4C3H - chains B and N of the 14 polymer chains in the assembly; structure by X-ray diffraction, 3.27 A resolution.

[Chain B]
Name: DNA-directed RNA polymerase I subunit RPA135
Source organism: Saccharomyces cerevisiae
Notes: EC 2.7.7.6
UniProt: P22138 (RPA2_YEAST); numbering as in UniProt (aligned over 1-1203)
Amino-acid sequence (1203 residues; row label = number of the first residue in the row):
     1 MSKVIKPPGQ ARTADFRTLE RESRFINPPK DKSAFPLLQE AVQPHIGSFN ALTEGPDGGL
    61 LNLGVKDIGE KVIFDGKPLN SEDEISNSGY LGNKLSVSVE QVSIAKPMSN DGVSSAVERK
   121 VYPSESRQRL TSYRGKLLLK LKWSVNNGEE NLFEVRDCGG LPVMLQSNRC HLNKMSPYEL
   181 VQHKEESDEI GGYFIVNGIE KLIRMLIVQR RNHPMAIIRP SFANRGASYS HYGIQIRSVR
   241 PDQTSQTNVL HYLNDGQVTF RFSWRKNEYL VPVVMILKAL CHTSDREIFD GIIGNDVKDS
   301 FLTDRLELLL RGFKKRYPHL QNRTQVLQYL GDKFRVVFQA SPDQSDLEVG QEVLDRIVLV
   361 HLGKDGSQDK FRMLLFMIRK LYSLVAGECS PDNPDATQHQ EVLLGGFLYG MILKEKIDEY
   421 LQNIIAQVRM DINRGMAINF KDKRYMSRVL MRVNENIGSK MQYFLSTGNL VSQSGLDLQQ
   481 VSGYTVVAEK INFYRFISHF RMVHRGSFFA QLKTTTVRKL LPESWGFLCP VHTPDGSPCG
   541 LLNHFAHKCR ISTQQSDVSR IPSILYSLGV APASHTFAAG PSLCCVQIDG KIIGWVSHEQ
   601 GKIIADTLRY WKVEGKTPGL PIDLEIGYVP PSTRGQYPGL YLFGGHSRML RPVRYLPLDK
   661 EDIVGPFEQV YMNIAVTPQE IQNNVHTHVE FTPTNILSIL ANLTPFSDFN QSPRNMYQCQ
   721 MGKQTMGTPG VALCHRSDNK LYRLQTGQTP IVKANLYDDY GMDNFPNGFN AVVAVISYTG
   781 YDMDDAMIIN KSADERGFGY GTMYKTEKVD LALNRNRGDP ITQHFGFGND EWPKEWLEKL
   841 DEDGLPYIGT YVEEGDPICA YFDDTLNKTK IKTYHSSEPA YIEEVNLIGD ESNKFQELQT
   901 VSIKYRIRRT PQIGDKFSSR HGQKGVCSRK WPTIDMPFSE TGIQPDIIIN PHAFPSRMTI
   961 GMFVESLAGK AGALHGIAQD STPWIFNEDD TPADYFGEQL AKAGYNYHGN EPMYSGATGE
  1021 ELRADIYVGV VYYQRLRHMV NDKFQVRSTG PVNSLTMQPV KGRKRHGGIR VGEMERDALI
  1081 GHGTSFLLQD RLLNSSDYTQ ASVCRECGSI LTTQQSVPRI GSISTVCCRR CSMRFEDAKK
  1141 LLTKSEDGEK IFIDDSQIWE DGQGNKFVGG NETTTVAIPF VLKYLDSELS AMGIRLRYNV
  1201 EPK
Disordered / not traced: 1-11, 83, 112-114, 814-818, 1141-1147
Ion coordination: Zn2+: Cys1104, Cys1107, Cys1128, Cys1131
Swiss-Prot annotation at these positions:
  - zinc finger: Cys1104 to Cys1131 (C4-type)
  - modified residue: Ser2 (N-acetylserine), Ser81 (Phosphoserine), Ser1156 (Phosphoserine)
  - mutagenesis: Cys1104 (C1104A: No effect; when associated with A-1107; A-1128 and A-1131), Cys1107 (C1107A: Lethal. Abolishes recruitment of RPA1 to Pol I. No effect; when associated with A-1104; A-1128 and A-1131), Cys1127 (C1127R: Responsible of suppression of RPA190-5 and RPA190-1 mutations), Cys1128 (C1128A: No effect; when associated with A-1104; A-1107 and A-1131), Cys1131 (C1131A: No effect; when associated with A-1104; A-1107 and A-1128)

[Chain N]
Name: DNA-directed RNA polymerase I subunit RPA34
Source organism: Saccharomyces cerevisiae
UniProt: P47006 (RPA34_YEAST); residues 1-233 here = UniProt positions 1-233
Amino-acid sequence (233 residues; each row starts with the number of its first residue):
     1 MSKLSKDYVS DSDSDDEVIS NEFSIPDGFK KCKHLKNFPL NGDNKKKAKQ QQVWLIKFPS
    61 NVDISKLKSL PVDFESSTTM TIDKHDYKIM DDTDIESSLT QDNLSNMTLL VPSESKESLK
   121 IASTAKDNAP LQFDKVFSVS ETAKIPAIDY SKVRVPRKDV PKVEGLKLEH FATGYDAEDF
   181 HVAEEVKENK KEPKKRSHHD DEEESSEKKK KKKEKREKRE KKDKKDKKKK HRD
Disordered / not traced: 1-22, 45-48, 95-105, 126-129, 181-233
Swiss-Prot annotation at these positions:
  - modified residue (Phosphoserine): Ser10, Ser12, Ser14, Ser60

[Chain B / chain N interface]
Pairs across the interface (60):
  Arg12(B) - Pro161(N)
  Arg12(B) - Lys162(N)
  Arg12(B) - Val163(N)
  Arg12(B) - Glu164(N)
  Thr13(B) - Val163(N)
  Ser567(B) - Pro59(N)
  Ser567(B) - Asn61(N)  hydrogen bond
  Ser567(B) - Glu141(N)  hydrogen bond (backbone-backbone)
  Leu568(B) - Ser140(N)
  Leu568(B) - Glu141(N)
  Gly569(B) - Ser140(N)
  Ala571(B) - Lys57(N)
  Thr607(B) - Ala143(N)
  Tyr610(B) - Ile145(N)  hydrophobic
  Tyr610(B) - Pro146(N)
  Trp611(B) - Ala143(N)
  Leu656(B) - Ile148(N)  hydrophobic
  Pro657(B) - Pro146(N)
  Pro657(B) - Ile148(N)  hydrophobic
  Pro678(B) - Val153(N)
  Pro678(B) - Arg154(N)
  Gln679(B) - Val155(N)
  Gln679(B) - Arg157(N)
  Ile681(B) - Tyr150(N)  hydrophobic
  Ile681(B) - Arg154(N)  hydrogen bond (backbone-side chain)
  Gln682(B) - Arg154(N)
  Asn683(B) - Tyr150(N)
  Asn683(B) - Arg154(N)  hydrogen bond
  Asn684(B) - Tyr150(N)
  His686(B) - Ile148(N)
  Thr941(B) - His170(N)
  Leu974(B) - Glu169(N)
  His975(B) - Leu166(N)
  His975(B) - Lys167(N)  hydrogen bond (side chain-backbone)
  His975(B) - Glu169(N)
  Ile977(B) - Val163(N)  hydrophobic
  Ile985(B) - Arg157(N)  hydrogen bond (backbone-side chain)
  Ile985(B) - Val160(N)
  Phe986(B) - Arg157(N)
  Phe986(B) - Val160(N)  hydrophobic
  Asn987(B) - Arg157(N)
  Asp990(B) - Arg157(N)  salt bridge
  Asp990(B) - Asp159(N)
  Asp990(B) - Val160(N)  hydrogen bond (side chain-backbone)
  Tyr995(B) - Val160(N)
  Tyr995(B) - Pro161(N)  hydrogen bond (side chain-backbone)
  Tyr995(B) - Lys162(N)
  Tyr995(B) - Val163(N)
  Gln999(B) - Val163(N)
  Gln999(B) - Leu166(N)
  Lys1002(B) - Leu166(N)
  Lys1002(B) - Lys167(N)
  Lys1002(B) - Leu168(N)  hydrogen bond (backbone-backbone)
  Ala1003(B) - Lys167(N)
  Ala1003(B) - Leu168(N)
  Ala1003(B) - Glu169(N)  hydrogen bond (backbone-backbone)
  Ala1003(B) - His170(N)  hydrogen bond (backbone-backbone)
  Gly1004(B) - Leu168(N)
  Gly1004(B) - His170(N)  hydrogen bond (backbone-side chain)
  Tyr1005(B) - His170(N)  hydrogen bond
Interface residues without a listed pair, chain B (34 interface residues in all): Asp606, Glu998
Interface residues without a listed pair, chain N (27 interface residues in all): Lys144, Pro156

[In short]
Chain B and chain N form an interface of 34 and 27 residues respectively, with 13 hydrogen bonds and 1 salt
bridge. Polar pairs include Asp990(B)-Arg157(N), Ser567(B)-Asn61(N) and Ile681(B)-Arg154(N). From UniProt: 5
mutagenesis sites on chain B.
Here chain B is DNA-directed RNA polymerase I subunit RPA135 and chain N is DNA-directed RNA polymerase I
subunit RPA34, both from Saccharomyces cerevisiae. Entry 4C3H (Structure of 14-subunit RNA polymerase I at
3.27 A resolution, crystal form C2-93) was determined by X-ray diffraction (same publication as 4C3I and
4C3J).
